PDB entry 6TC9 | X-ray diffraction, 2.17 A resolution | chains D and A of the 3 polymer chains in the assembly

Chain D:
Molecule: DNA containing abasic site analogue
Sequence (14 nucleotides; numbered 1 to 14; the number before each row is that of its first residue):
     1 TGTCCAXGTC TACC
Not modelled in the structure: 1-2
Modified positions: 3DR (1',2'-dideoxyribofuranose-5'-phosphate) at position 7

Chain A:
Molecule: Formamidopyrimidine-DNA glycosylase
Organism: Neisseria meningitidis alpha522
Notes: EC 3.2.2.23, 4.2.99.18
UniProtKB: I4E596 (I4E596_NEIME); residues 1-275 here = UniProt positions 1-275
Sequence (275 residues; each row starts with the number of its first residue):
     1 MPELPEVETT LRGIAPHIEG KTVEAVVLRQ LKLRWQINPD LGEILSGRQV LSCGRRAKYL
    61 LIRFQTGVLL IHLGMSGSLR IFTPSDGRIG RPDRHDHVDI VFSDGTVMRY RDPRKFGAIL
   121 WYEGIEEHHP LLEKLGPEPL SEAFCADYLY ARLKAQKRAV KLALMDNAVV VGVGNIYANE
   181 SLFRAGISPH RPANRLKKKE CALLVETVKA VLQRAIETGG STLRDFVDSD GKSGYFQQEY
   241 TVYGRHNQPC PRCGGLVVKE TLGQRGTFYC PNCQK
Not modelled in the structure: 1, 32, 220-233
Metal / ion sites: Zn2+: Cys250, Cys253, Cys270, Cys273

How chain D and chain A interact:
Contacting residue pairs - 33 pairs, chain D then chain A:
  DC5(D) - Lys259(A)  hydrogen bond to the phosphate
  DA6(D) - Met75(A)  sugar contact
  DA6(D) - Arg114(A)  hydrogen bond to the base
  DA6(D) - Tyr243(A)  hydrogen bond to the phosphate
  DA6(D) - Lys259(A)  salt bridge to the phosphate
  DA6(D) - Gly266(A)  phosphate contact
  3DR_7(D) - Pro2(A)  sugar contact
  3DR_7(D) - Glu3(A)  phosphate contact
  3DR_7(D) - Met75(A)  sugar contact
  3DR_7(D) - Asn175(A)  hydrogen bond to the phosphate
  3DR_7(D) - Ile176(A)  sugar contact
  3DR_7(D) - Tyr243(A)  hydrogen bond to the phosphate
  3DR_7(D) - Arg265(A)  salt bridge to the phosphate
  DG8(D) - Pro2(A)  sugar contact
  DG8(D) - Glu3(A)  phosphate contact
  DG8(D) - Lys58(A)  salt bridge to the phosphate
  DG8(D) - His72(A)  phosphate contact
  DG8(D) - Gly74(A)  sugar contact
  DG8(D) - Met75(A)  phosphate contact
  DG8(D) - Phe116(A)  base contact
  DG8(D) - Gly174(A)  phosphate contact
  DG8(D) - Asn175(A)  hydrogen bond to the phosphate
  DG8(D) - Arg265(A)  salt bridge to the phosphate
  DT9(D) - Arg34(A)  hydrogen bond to the base
  DT9(D) - Lys58(A)  salt bridge to the phosphate
  DT9(D) - His72(A)  salt bridge to the phosphate
  DT9(D) - Asn167(A)  hydrogen bond to the phosphate
  DT9(D) - Arg265(A)  base contact
  DC10(D) - Arg34(A)  hydrogen bond to the sugar
  DC10(D) - Trp35(A)  sugar contact
  DC10(D) - Tyr59(A)  hydrogen bond to the phosphate
  DC10(D) - Leu131(A)  sugar contact
  DT11(D) - Trp35(A)  phosphate contact

Overview:
Chain D and chain A form an interface of 7 and 20 residues respectively; the contacts include 10 hydrogen
bonds and 6 salt bridges. Among the polar pairs are DA6(D)-Arg114(A), DT9(D)-Arg34(A) and DC10(D)-Arg34(A).
Cys250(A), Cys253(A), Cys270(A) and Cys273(A) coordinate Zn2+.
Chain D is DNA containing abasic site analogue and chain A is Formamidopyrimidine-DNA glycosylase (Neisseria
meningitidis alpha522); the structure, Crystal structure of MutM from Neisseria meningitidis, was determined
by X-ray diffraction (same publication as 6TC6).
